1ULI - chains D and F of the 6 polymer chains in the assembly; structure by X-ray diffraction, 2.20 A resolution.

[Chain D (and F)]
Protein: biphenyl dioxygenase small subunit
Source organism: Rhodococcus sp
Notes: EC 1.14.12.18; chain F of this document is another copy of the same molecule, construct and numbering; everything in this record applies to it too
UniProt: Q53123 (Q53123_RHOSR); residue numbers follow UniProt; this construct covers 1-187
Amino-acid sequence (187 residues; numbered 1 to 187; the number before each row is that of its first residue):
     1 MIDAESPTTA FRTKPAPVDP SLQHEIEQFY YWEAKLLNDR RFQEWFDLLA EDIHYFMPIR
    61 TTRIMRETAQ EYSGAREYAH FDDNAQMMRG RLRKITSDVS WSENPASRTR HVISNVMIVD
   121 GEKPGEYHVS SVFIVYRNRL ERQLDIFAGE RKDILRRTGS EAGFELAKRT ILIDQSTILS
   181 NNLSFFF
Not modelled in the structure: 1-9 (chain F: 1-10)
Ion coordination: Fe2+: His-24 (shared with 1 residue of chain B; His-24(F) of chain F)

[Interface between chain D and chain F]
Contacting residue pairs (65; chain D residue first):
  Phe-11(D) with Trp-32(F); Lys-35(F); Arg-41(F), hydrogen bond (backbone-side chain)
  Arg-12(D) with Trp-32(F); Arg-41(F), hydrogen bond (backbone-side chain)
  Thr-13(D) with Trp-32(F)
  Lys-14(D) with Gln-28(F); Trp-32(F); Glu-161(F); Ala-162(F)
  Pro-15(D) with Trp-32(F)
  Pro-20(D) with His-24(F)
  Gln-23(D) with His-24(F); Gln-28(F), hydrogen bond
  His-24(D) with His-24(F), hydrogen bond
  Arg-60(D) with Arg-40(F); Arg-108(F)
  Thr-61(D) with Arg-108(F)
  Thr-62(D) with Pro-105(F); Arg-108(F), hydrogen bond; Leu-140(F), hydrogen bond (side chain-backbone)
  Arg-63(D) with Pro-105(F); Ala-106(F)
  Ile-64(D) with Asn-104(F)
  Met-65(D) with Ser-97(F); Asp-98(F); Asn-104(F), hydrogen bond (backbone-side chain)
  Glu-71(D) with Arg-40(F), salt bridge
  Ser-114(D) with Ile-113(F), hydrogen bond (side chain-backbone)
  Asn-115(D) with Tyr-31(F); Ala-34(F); His-111(F), hydrogen bond (side chain-backbone); Ile-113(F), hydrogen bond (side chain-backbone)
  Val-116(D) with Gln-28(F), hydrogen bond (backbone-side chain); Tyr-31(F)
  Met-117(D) with Gln-28(F); Tyr-31(F), hydrophobic; Trp-32(F); Lys-35(F)
  Ser-130(D) with Lys-35(F)
  Val-132(D) with Arg-110(F); Val-112(F), hydrophobic
  Ile-134(D) with Val-112(F), hydrophobic; Ile-134(F), hydrophobic
  Ile-146(D) with Tyr-136(F), hydrogen bond (backbone-side chain)
  Phe-147(D) with Tyr-136(F)
  Ala-148(D) with Tyr-136(F), hydrophobic
  Gly-149(D) with Arg-110(F)
  Glu-150(D) with Lys-35(F), salt bridge; Arg-110(F)
  Asp-174(D) with Arg-108(F); Thr-109(F); Arg-110(F), salt bridge; Tyr-136(F); Asn-138(F)
  Gln-175(D) with Arg-108(F); Tyr-136(F), hydrogen bond; Asn-138(F)
  Ser-176(D) with Arg-108(F); Asn-138(F); Leu-140(F), hydrogen bond (side chain-backbone); Glu-141(F), hydrogen bond (side chain-backbone)
  Thr-177(D) with Glu-141(F)
  Leu-179(D) with Asn-138(F); Arg-142(F)
Interface residues without a listed pair, chain D (36 interface residues in all): Glu-27, Phe-133, Lys-152, Leu-172
Interface residues without a listed pair, chain F (33 interface residues in all): Phe-29, Asp-39, Thr-96, Ser-114, Leu-144, Ile-146

[Summary]
36 residues of chain D and 33 residues of chain F are in contact, with 15 hydrogen bonds and 3 salt bridges.
Polar pairs include Glu-71(D)/Arg-40(F), Glu-150(D)/Lys-35(F) and Asp-174(D)/Arg-110(F).
Both chains are biphenyl dioxygenase small subunit (Rhodococcus sp). Entry 1ULI (Biphenyl dioxygenase
(BphA1A2) derived from Rhodococcus sp. strain RHA1) was determined by X-ray diffraction, deposited together
with 1ULJ.
